Entry 5S52 (X-ray diffraction, 2.83 A resolution); this record covers chains C and D of the 6 polymer chains in the assembly.

Chain C:
Molecule: Tubulin alpha-1B chain
Source organism: Bos taurus
UniProt: P81947 (TBA1B_BOVIN); numbering as in UniProt (aligned over 1-451)
Amino-acid sequence (451 residues; numbered 1 to 451; the number before each row is that of its first residue):
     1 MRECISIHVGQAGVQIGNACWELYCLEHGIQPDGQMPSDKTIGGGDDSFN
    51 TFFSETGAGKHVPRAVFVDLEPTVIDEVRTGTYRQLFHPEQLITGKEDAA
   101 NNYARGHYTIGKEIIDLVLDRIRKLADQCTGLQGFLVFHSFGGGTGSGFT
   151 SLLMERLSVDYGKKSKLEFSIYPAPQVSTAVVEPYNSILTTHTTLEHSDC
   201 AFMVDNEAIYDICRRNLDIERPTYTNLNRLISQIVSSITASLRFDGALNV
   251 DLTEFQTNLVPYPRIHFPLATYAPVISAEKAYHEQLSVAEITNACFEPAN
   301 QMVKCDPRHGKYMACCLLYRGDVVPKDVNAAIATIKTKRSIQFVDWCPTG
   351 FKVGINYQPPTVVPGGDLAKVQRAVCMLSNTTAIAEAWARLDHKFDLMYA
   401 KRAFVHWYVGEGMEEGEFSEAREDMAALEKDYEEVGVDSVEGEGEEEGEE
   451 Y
Unresolved in the structure: 441-451
Ion coordination: Ca2+: Asp39, Thr41, Gly44, Glu55
Residues lining bound ligands: GTP (guanosine-5'-triphosphate): Gly10, Gln11, Ala12, Gln15, Ile16, Asp69, Asp98, Ala99, Ala100, Asn101, Ser140, Gly142, Gly143, Gly144, Thr145, Gly146, Ile171, Val177, Ser178, Thr179, Glu183, Asn206, Tyr224, Leu227, Asn228, Ile231

Chain D:
Molecule: Tubulin beta-2B chain
Source organism: Bos taurus
UniProt: Q6B856 (TBB2B_BOVIN); the author numbering skips numbers that UniProt does not, so the offset changes along the chain: 1-42 = UniProt 1-42; 45-360 = UniProt 43-358; 369-455 = UniProt 359-445
Amino-acid sequence (445 residues; numbered 1 to 455; 10 numbers in that range are skipped by the numbering (no residue carries them; nothing is unmodelled there); the number before each row is that of its first residue):
     1 MREIVHIQAGQCGNQIGAKFWEVISDEHGIDPTGSYHGDSDL
    45 QLERINVYYNEATGNKYVPRAILVDLEPGTMDSVRSGPFGQIFRPDNFVF
    95 GQSGAGNNWAKGHYTEGAELVDSVLDVVRKESESCDCLQGFQLTHSLGGG
   145 TGSGMGTLLISKIREEYPDRIMNTFSVMPSPKVSDTVVEPYNATLSVHQL
   195 VENTDETYCIDNEALYDICFRTLKLTTPTYGDLNHLVSATMSGVTTCLRF
   245 PGQLNADLRKLAVNMVPFPRLHFFMPGFAPLTSRGSQQYRALTVPELTQQ
   295 MFDSKNMMAACDPRHGRYLTVAAIFRGRMSMKEVDEQMLNVQNKNSSYFV
   345 EWIPNNVKTAVCDIPP
   369 RGLKMSATFIGNSTAIQELFKRISEQFTAMFRRKAFLHWYTGEGMDEMEF
   419 TEAESNMNDLVSEYQQYQDATADEQGEFEEEEGEDEA
Unresolved in the structure: 284-285, 442-455
Curated features (UniProtKB/Swiss-Prot):
  - motif: Met1 to Ile4 (MREI motif)
  - binding site (GTP): Gln11, Glu71, Ser140, Gly144, Thr145, Gly146, Asn206, Asn228
  - binding site (Mg(2+)): Glu71
  - modified residue: Ser40 (Phosphoserine), Thr57 (Phosphothreonine), Lys60 (N6-acetyllysine), Ser174 (Phosphoserine), Thr287 (Phosphothreonine), Thr292 (Phosphothreonine), Arg320 (Omega-N-methylarginine), Glu448 (5-glutamyl polyglutamate)
  - cross-link (Glycyl lysine isopeptide (Lys-Gly)): Lys60 (interchain with G-Cter in ubiquitin), Lys326 (interchain with G-Cter in ubiquitin)
Ion coordination: Mg2+: Gln11 (together with GDP)
Residues lining bound ligands: GDP (guanosine-5'-diphosphate): Gly10, Gln11, Cys12, Gln15, Ile16, Ala99, Asn101, Ser140, Gly142, Gly143, Gly144, Thr145, Gly146, Ser147, Val171, Pro173, Val177, Ser178, Glu183, Asn206, Leu209, Tyr224, Leu227, Asn228

Chain C / chain D interface:
Residue-residue contacts (56):
  Gln11(C) - Gln247(D)  hydrogen bond
  Lys96(C) - Arg2(D)
  Lys96(C) - Asp130(D)  salt bridge
  Lys96(C) - Cys131(D)  hydrogen bond (backbone-side chain)
  Glu97(C) - Arg2(D)  salt bridge
  Glu97(C) - Cys131(D)
  Glu97(C) - Arg164(D)  salt bridge
  Glu97(C) - Arg253(D)  salt bridge
  Asp98(C) - Arg2(D)
  Asp98(C) - Asp251(D)
  Asp98(C) - Lys254(D)  salt bridge
  Ala100(C) - Arg253(D)
  Ala100(C) - Lys254(D)
  Ala100(C) - Val257(D)
  Asn101(C) - Lys254(D)
  Asn101(C) - Asn258(D)
  Arg105(C) - Arg253(D)
  Pro175(C) - Asn349(D)
  Ser178(C) - Lys352(D)  hydrogen bond
  Thr179(C) - Gln247(D)
  Thr179(C) - Leu248(D)
  Thr179(C) - Asn258(D)  hydrogen bond (backbone-side chain)
  Ala180(C) - Asn258(D)
  Val181(C) - Asn258(D)
  Val181(C) - Ile347(D)  hydrophobic
  Val181(C) - Pro348(D)
  Val182(C) - Val257(D)
  Tyr210(C) - Asp329(D)
  Glu220(C) - Lys326(D)
  Arg221(C) - Met325(D)
  Arg221(C) - Asp329(D)  salt bridge
  Tyr224(C) - Gln247(D)
  Lys394(C) - Pro348(D)
  Lys394(C) - Asn349(D)  hydrogen bond
  Leu397(C) - Glu345(D)
  Leu397(C) - Trp346(D)
  Leu397(C) - Pro348(D)  hydrophobic
  Met398(C) - Trp346(D)
  Met398(C) - Pro348(D)
  Lys401(C) - Phe262(D)
  Lys401(C) - Trp346(D)
  Lys401(C) - Thr439(D)  hydrogen bond (side chain-backbone)
  Ala403(C) - Pro261(D)
  Ala403(C) - Phe262(D)  hydrophobic
  Phe404(C) - Val257(D)
  Phe404(C) - Asn258(D)
  Phe404(C) - Val260(D)
  Phe404(C) - Pro261(D)  hydrogen bond (backbone-backbone)
  Phe404(C) - Thr314(D)
  His406(C) - Val260(D)  hydrogen bond (side chain-backbone)
  His406(C) - Pro261(D)
  His406(C) - Phe262(D)
  His406(C) - Pro263(D)
  Trp407(C) - Ala256(D)
  Trp407(C) - Val257(D)
  Trp407(C) - Val260(D)  hydrogen bond (side chain-backbone)
Other interface residues (no listed pair), chain C (27 interface residues in all): Arg402, Glu411
Other interface residues (no listed pair), chain D (32 interface residues in all): Met259, Asn350, Tyr435, Ala438, Ala440

In short:
Chain C and chain D form an interface of 27 and 32 residues respectively, with 9 hydrogen bonds and 6 salt
bridges. Polar contacts include Lys96(C)-Asp130(D), Glu97(C)-Arg2(D) and Glu97(C)-Arg164(D). Chain C binds
GTP. Ligands of chain D: GDP.
Chain C is Tubulin alpha-1B chain and chain D is Tubulin beta-2B chain, both from Bos taurus; the structure,
Tubulin-Z50145861-complex, was determined by X-ray diffraction together with 5S4L, 5S4M, 5S4N, 5S4O, 5S4P,
5S4Q and 52 further entries from the same study.
